Entry 4Y2D (X-ray diffraction, 3.05 A resolution); this record covers chains A and D of the 4 polymer chains in the assembly.

== Chain A ==
Molecule: Antigen-presenting glycoprotein CD1d1
From: Mus musculus
Notes: fragment: Ectodomain
UniProt: P11609 (CD1D1_MOUSE); residues 1-279 here correspond to UniProt positions 19-297 (UniProt number = residue number + 18)
Chain sequence (285 residues; numbered 1 to 285; the number before each row is that of its first residue):
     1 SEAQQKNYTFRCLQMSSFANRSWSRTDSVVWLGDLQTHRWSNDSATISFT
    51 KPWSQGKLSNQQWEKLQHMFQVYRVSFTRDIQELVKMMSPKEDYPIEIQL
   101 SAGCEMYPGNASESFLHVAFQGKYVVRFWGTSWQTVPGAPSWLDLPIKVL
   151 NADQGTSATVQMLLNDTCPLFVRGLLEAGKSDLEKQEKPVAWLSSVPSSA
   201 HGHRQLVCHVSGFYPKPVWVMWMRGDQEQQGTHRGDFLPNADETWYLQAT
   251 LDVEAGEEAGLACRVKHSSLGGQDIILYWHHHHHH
Disordered / not traced: 1-5, 198-204, 221-231, 253-255, 276-285
Cystine bridges: C104-C168, C208-C263
Covalent attachments: N-acetylglucosamine (NAG) linked to N20, N42, N165
Differences from the reference sequence: variant H201 (Asp219 in P11609); expression tag (280-285)
Swiss-Prot annotation at these positions:
  - binding site (a D-galactosylceramide): D80, D153 to T156
  - glycosylation (N-linked (GlcNAc...) asparagine): N7, N20, N42, N110, N165

== Chain D ==
Molecule: Chimeric TCR Vbeta8.2 chain (mouse variable domain, human constant domain)
From: Mus musculus, Homo sapiens
Chain sequence (241 residues; row label = number of the first residue in the row; numbering starts at 0):
     0 MEAAVTQSPRNKVAVTGGKVTLSCNQTNNHNNMYWYRQDTGHGLRLIHYS
    50 YGAGSTEKGDIPDGYKASRPSQENFSLILELATPSQTSVYFCASGDEGYT
   100 QYFGPGTRLLVLEDLRNVTPPKVSLFEPSKAEISHTQKATLVCLATGFYP
   150 DHVELSWWVNGKEVHSGVCTDPQPLKEQPALNDSRYSLSSRLRVSATFWQ
   200 NPRNHFRCQVQFYGLSENDEWTQDRAKPVTQIVSAEAWGRA
Disordered / not traced: 0-1
Cystine bridges: C23-C91, C142-C207

== How chain A and chain D interact ==
Residue-residue contacts - 7 pairs, chain A then chain D:
  E83(A) with Y48(D), hydrogen bond; Y50(D), hydrogen bond
  K86(A) with Y48(D), hydrogen bond; Y50(D); E56(D), salt bridge
  M87(A) with Y50(D)
  A152(A) with E96(D)
Also at the interface, not in a pair above, chain A (7 interface residues in all): L145, K148, V149
Also at the interface, not in a pair above, chain D (5 interface residues in all): N30

== Summary ==
Chain A and chain D form an interface of 7 and 5 residues respectively, with 3 hydrogen bonds and 1 salt
bridge. Polar pairs include K86(A)-E56(D), E83(A)-Y48(D) and E83(A)-Y50(D). UniProt lists 5
D-galactosylceramide-binding residues on chain A.
Here chain A is Antigen-presenting glycoprotein CD1d1 (Mus musculus) and chain D is Chimeric TCR Vbeta8.2
chain (mouse variable domain, human constant domain) (Mus musculus, Homo sapiens). Entry 4Y2D (Crystal
structure of the mCD1d/7DW8-5/iNKTCR ternary complex) was determined by X-ray diffraction.
